Entry 7L7X (X-ray diffraction, 1.30 A resolution); this record covers chains AAA and BBB.

Chain AAA (and BBB):
Name: DegT/DnrJ/EryC1/StrS aminotransferase
From: Psychrobacter cryohalolentis (strain ATCC BAA-1226 / DSM 17306 / VKM B-2378 / K5)
Notes: chain BBB of this document is another copy of the same molecule, construct and numbering; everything in this record applies to it too
UniProt: Q1QD32 (Q1QD32_PSYCK); residue numbers follow UniProt; this construct covers 1-400
Chain sequence (404 residues; each row starts with the number of its first residue; numbers below 1 keep their minus sign (Gly-3 is residue -3)):
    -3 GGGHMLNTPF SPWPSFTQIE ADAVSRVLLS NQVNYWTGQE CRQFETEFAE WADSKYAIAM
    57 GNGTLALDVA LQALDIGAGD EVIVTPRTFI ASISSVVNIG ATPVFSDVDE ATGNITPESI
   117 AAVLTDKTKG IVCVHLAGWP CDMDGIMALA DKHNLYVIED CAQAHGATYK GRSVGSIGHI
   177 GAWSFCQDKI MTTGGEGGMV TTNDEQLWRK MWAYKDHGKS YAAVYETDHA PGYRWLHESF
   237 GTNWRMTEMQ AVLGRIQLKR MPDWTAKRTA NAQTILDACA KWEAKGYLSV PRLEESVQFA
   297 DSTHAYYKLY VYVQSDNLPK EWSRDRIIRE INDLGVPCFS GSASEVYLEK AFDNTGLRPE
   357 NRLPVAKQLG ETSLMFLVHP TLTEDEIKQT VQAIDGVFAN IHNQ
Not modelled in the structure: -3 to 4, 400
Construct notes: expression tag (-3 to 0)
Bound ions: Na+: Asp122, Thr124
Ligand contacts:
  - 4RA / 4'-deoxy-4'-aminopyridoxal-5'-phosphate, molecule 1: Asn30, Trp32, His213, Lys215, Gly228, Tyr229, Arg230, Leu232, Asn239, Arg241
  - 4RA / 4'-deoxy-4'-aminopyridoxal-5'-phosphate, molecule 2: Asn58, Gly59, Thr60, Leu63, Thr84, Phe85, Ala87, Ser88, Val130, Asp156, Ala158, Gln159, Ser180, Cys182, Gln183, Lys185, Gly193, Tyr303, Phe335, Ser336, Gly337
  - tetramethylammonium ion (TMA): Trp47, Asp49, Gly162, Thr164, Ser169
Reported in the primary citation:
  - contacts within the chain: Trp9-Lys185
  - catalytic residues: Lys185 (citing earlier work)
  - binding site for the ligand 4RA: Thr60, Asp156, Gln159, Ser180, Gln183, Lys185, Lys215, Tyr229, Asn239, Phe335, Gly337
  - specificity-determining residues: Gln183

How chain AAA and chain BBB interact:
Residue-residue contacts (117):
  Pro8(AAA) - Asn27(BBB)
  Pro10(AAA) - Asn27(BBB)  hydrogen bond (backbone-side chain)
  Ser11(AAA) - Asn27(BBB)
  Phe12(AAA) - Leu24(BBB)
  Phe12(AAA) - Leu25(BBB)
  Phe12(AAA) - Asn27(BBB)  hydrogen bond (backbone-side chain)
  Phe12(AAA) - Val29(BBB)  hydrophobic
  Thr13(AAA) - Leu25(BBB)
  Gln14(AAA) - Leu25(BBB)
  Glu16(AAA) - Leu24(BBB)
  Ala17(AAA) - Ser21(BBB)  hydrogen bond (backbone-side chain)
  Ala17(AAA) - Leu24(BBB)
  Ala17(AAA) - Leu25(BBB)  hydrophobic
  Ser21(AAA) - Ala17(BBB)  hydrogen bond (side chain-backbone)
  Ser21(AAA) - Ser21(BBB)
  Leu24(AAA) - Phe12(BBB)
  Leu24(AAA) - Glu16(BBB)
  Leu24(AAA) - Ala17(BBB)
  Leu24(AAA) - Gly190(BBB)
  Leu24(AAA) - Leu249(BBB)  hydrophobic
  Leu25(AAA) - Phe12(BBB)
  Leu25(AAA) - Thr13(BBB)
  Leu25(AAA) - Gln14(BBB)
  Leu25(AAA) - Ala17(BBB)  hydrophobic
  Asn27(AAA) - Pro8(BBB)
  Asn27(AAA) - Pro10(BBB)  hydrogen bond (side chain-backbone)
  Asn27(AAA) - Ser11(BBB)
  Asn27(AAA) - Phe12(BBB)  hydrogen bond (side chain-backbone)
  Val29(AAA) - Phe12(BBB)  hydrophobic
  Val29(AAA) - Gly190(BBB)
  Val29(AAA) - Gly191(BBB)
  Asn30(AAA) - Cys182(BBB)
  Asn30(AAA) - Gln183(BBB)
  Asn30(AAA) - Gly191(BBB)  hydrogen bond (side chain-backbone)
  Asn30(AAA) - Glu192(BBB)  hydrogen bond
  Thr33(AAA) - Gln183(BBB)
  Asn58(AAA) - Asn239(BBB)  hydrogen bond (side chain-backbone)
  Thr60(AAA) - His213(BBB)  hydrogen bond
  Thr60(AAA) - Thr238(BBB)
  Thr60(AAA) - Asn239(BBB)
  Leu61(AAA) - Asn239(BBB)
  Leu61(AAA) - Trp240(BBB)
  Asp64(AAA) - Thr238(BBB)  hydrogen bond
  Phe85(AAA) - His213(BBB)
  Ile86(AAA) - His213(BBB)
  Ile86(AAA) - His233(BBB)
  Ala87(AAA) - His213(BBB)
  Ser90(AAA) - Phe236(BBB)
  Ser90(AAA) - Gly237(BBB)
  Val93(AAA) - Phe236(BBB)  hydrophobic
  Asn94(AAA) - Phe236(BBB)
  Asn94(AAA) - Gly237(BBB)  hydrogen bond (side chain-backbone)
  Cys182(AAA) - Asn30(BBB)
  Cys182(AAA) - Arg241(BBB)
  Gln183(AAA) - Asn30(BBB)
  Gln183(AAA) - Thr33(BBB)
  Gly190(AAA) - Leu24(BBB)
  Gly190(AAA) - Val29(BBB)
  Gly190(AAA) - Thr243(BBB)
  Gly190(AAA) - Met245(BBB)
  Gly191(AAA) - Val29(BBB)
  Gly191(AAA) - Asn30(BBB)  hydrogen bond (backbone-side chain)
  Glu192(AAA) - Asn30(BBB)  hydrogen bond
  Glu192(AAA) - Asn239(BBB)  hydrogen bond
  Glu192(AAA) - Arg241(BBB)  salt bridge
  Glu192(AAA) - Thr243(BBB)
  His213(AAA) - Thr60(BBB)  hydrogen bond
  His213(AAA) - Phe85(BBB)
  His213(AAA) - Ile86(BBB)
  His213(AAA) - Ala87(BBB)
  Tyr229(AAA) - Ala339(BBB)
  Tyr229(AAA) - Glu345(BBB)
  Trp231(AAA) - Glu341(BBB)
  Trp231(AAA) - Leu344(BBB)  hydrophobic
  Trp231(AAA) - Glu345(BBB)
  Leu232(AAA) - Glu345(BBB)  hydrogen bond (backbone-side chain)
  His233(AAA) - Ile86(BBB)
  His233(AAA) - Glu345(BBB)  salt bridge
  His233(AAA) - Lys346(BBB)
  His233(AAA) - Ala347(BBB)  hydrogen bond (backbone-backbone)
  Glu234(AAA) - Lys346(BBB)
  Glu234(AAA) - Ala347(BBB)
  Ser235(AAA) - Ala347(BBB)
  Phe236(AAA) - Ser90(BBB)
  Phe236(AAA) - Val93(BBB)  hydrophobic
  Phe236(AAA) - Asn94(BBB)
  Phe236(AAA) - Ala347(BBB)
  Phe236(AAA) - Phe348(BBB)  hydrophobic
  Gly237(AAA) - Ser90(BBB)
  Gly237(AAA) - Asn94(BBB)  hydrogen bond (backbone-side chain)
  Thr238(AAA) - Thr60(BBB)
  Thr238(AAA) - Asp64(BBB)  hydrogen bond
  Asn239(AAA) - Asn58(BBB)  hydrogen bond (backbone-side chain)
  Asn239(AAA) - Thr60(BBB)
  Asn239(AAA) - Leu61(BBB)
  Asn239(AAA) - Glu192(BBB)  hydrogen bond
  Trp240(AAA) - Leu61(BBB)
  Trp240(AAA) - Trp240(BBB)
  Arg241(AAA) - Cys182(BBB)
  Arg241(AAA) - Glu192(BBB)  salt bridge
  Thr243(AAA) - Glu192(BBB)
  Met245(AAA) - Gly190(BBB)
  Leu249(AAA) - Leu24(BBB)  hydrophobic
  Ala339(AAA) - Tyr229(BBB)
  Glu341(AAA) - Trp231(BBB)
  Leu344(AAA) - Trp231(BBB)  hydrophobic
  Glu345(AAA) - Tyr229(BBB)
  Glu345(AAA) - Trp231(BBB)
  Glu345(AAA) - Leu232(BBB)  hydrogen bond (side chain-backbone)
  Glu345(AAA) - His233(BBB)  salt bridge
  Lys346(AAA) - His233(BBB)
  Lys346(AAA) - Glu234(BBB)
  Ala347(AAA) - His233(BBB)  hydrogen bond (backbone-backbone)
  Ala347(AAA) - Glu234(BBB)
  Ala347(AAA) - Ser235(BBB)
  Ala347(AAA) - Phe236(BBB)
  Phe348(AAA) - Phe236(BBB)  hydrophobic
Also at the interface, not in a pair above, chain AAA (62 interface residues in all): Val20, Tyr210, Lys215, Met242, Gln246, Ser336, Val342, Thr351, Leu353
Also at the interface, not in a pair above, chain BBB (61 interface residues in all): Val20, Tyr210, Lys215, Gln246, Gly337, Val342, Thr351, Leu353

Overview:
Chain AAA and chain BBB form an interface of 62 and 61 residues respectively, with 24 hydrogen bonds and 4
salt bridges. Polar pairs include Glu192(AAA)-Arg241(BBB), His233(AAA)-Glu345(BBB) and Pro10(AAA)-Asn27(BBB).
The paper reports the catalytic residue Lys185(AAA); a binding site for the ligand 4RA at Thr60(AAA),
Asp156(AAA) and Gln159(AAA) among others.
Chain AAA and chain BBB are both DegT/DnrJ/EryC1/StrS aminotransferase (Psychrobacter cryohalolentis (strain
ATCC BAA-1226 / DSM 17306 / VKM B-2378 / K5)); the structure, X-ray structure of the Pcryo_0638
aminotransferase from Psychrobacter cryohalolentis, was determined by X-ray diffraction, deposited together
with 7L7Y, 7L7Z, 7L81 and 7L82.
